Entry 4CQW (X-ray diffraction, 2.30 A resolution); this record covers chains B and F of the 6 polymer chains in the assembly.

Chain B (and F):
Protein: Haemagglutinin HA2
From: Influenza A virus (A/TURKEY/TURKEY/1/2005(H5N1))
Notes: fragment: ha2 of trypsin released ectodomain, residues 347-512; chain F of this document is another copy of the same molecule, construct and numbering; everything in this record applies to it too
UniProtKB: Q207Z6 (Q207Z6_9INFA); residues 1-166 here correspond to UniProt positions 347-512 (UniProt number = residue number + 346)
Sequence (166 residues; each row starts with the number of its first residue):
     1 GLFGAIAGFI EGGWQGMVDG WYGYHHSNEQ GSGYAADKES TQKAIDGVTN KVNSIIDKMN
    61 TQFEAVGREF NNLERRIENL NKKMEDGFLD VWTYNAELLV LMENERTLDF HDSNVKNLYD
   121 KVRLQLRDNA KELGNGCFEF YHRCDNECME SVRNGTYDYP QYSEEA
Unresolved in the structure: 164-166
Cystine bridges: C144-C148

Interface between chain B and chain F:
Pairs across the interface (43; chain B residue first):
  G1(B) with N117(F)
  L2(B) with F3(F); F110(F), hydrophobic; S113(F), hydrogen bond (backbone-side chain); N117(F)
  F3(B) with F3(F), hydrophobic; N117(F)
  G4(B) with N117(F)
  F9(B) with L124(F), hydrophobic
  R76(B) with E69(F), hydrogen bond (side chain-backbone); F70(F); E74(F), salt bridge
  N79(B) with R68(F), hydrogen bond
  L80(B) with R68(F); L80(F), hydrophobic; N81(F)
  K83(B) with F63(F); R68(F)
  M84(B) with M84(F), hydrophobic; F88(F)
  G87(B) with F88(F)
  F88(B) with F88(F)
  D90(B) with T61(F)
  V91(B) with W92(F)
  Y94(B) with K58(F); M59(F), hydrophobic; W92(F), hydrophobic; N95(F); L99(F)
  E97(B) with K58(F), salt bridge
  L101(B) with K58(F)
  M102(B) with M102(F), hydrophobic
  E105(B) with R106(F), salt bridge
  R106(B) with R106(F)
  D109(B) with R106(F), salt bridge
  K116(B) with K116(F)
  K131(B) with R127(F); Y159(F)
  E132(B) with R123(F), salt bridge; L124(F); R127(F), hydrogen bond (backbone-side chain)
  L133(B) with R127(F), hydrogen bond (backbone-side chain)
  G134(B) with L124(F)
Other interface residues (no listed pair), chain B (29 interface residues in all): I77, L98, Y119
Other interface residues (no listed pair), chain F (29 interface residues in all): I77, V91, E103

Summary:
Chain B and chain F each contribute 29 residues to their interface, with 5 hydrogen bonds and 5 salt bridges.
Polar contacts include R76(B)-E74(F), E97(B)-K58(F) and E105(B)-R106(F).
Both chains are Haemagglutinin HA2 (Influenza A virus (A/TURKEY/TURKEY/1/2005(H5N1))). Entry 4CQW (H5 (tyTy)
Del133/Ile155Thr Mutant Haemagglutinin in Complex with Avian Receptor Analogue 3'SLN) was determined by X-ray
diffraction together with 4CQP, 4CQQ, 4CQR, 4CQS, 4CQU, 4CQV and 5 further entries from the same study.
